PDB entry 5B6E | X-ray diffraction, 1.80 A resolution | chains A and B

Chain A (and B):
Protein: CMP 5-hydroxymethylase
Source organism: Streptomyces rimofaciens
Notes: chain B of this document is another copy of the same molecule, construct and numbering; everything in this record applies to it too
UniProt: B4Y380 (B4Y380_9ACTN); residue numbers follow UniProt; this construct covers 5-329
Sequence (325 residues; row label = number of the first residue in the row):
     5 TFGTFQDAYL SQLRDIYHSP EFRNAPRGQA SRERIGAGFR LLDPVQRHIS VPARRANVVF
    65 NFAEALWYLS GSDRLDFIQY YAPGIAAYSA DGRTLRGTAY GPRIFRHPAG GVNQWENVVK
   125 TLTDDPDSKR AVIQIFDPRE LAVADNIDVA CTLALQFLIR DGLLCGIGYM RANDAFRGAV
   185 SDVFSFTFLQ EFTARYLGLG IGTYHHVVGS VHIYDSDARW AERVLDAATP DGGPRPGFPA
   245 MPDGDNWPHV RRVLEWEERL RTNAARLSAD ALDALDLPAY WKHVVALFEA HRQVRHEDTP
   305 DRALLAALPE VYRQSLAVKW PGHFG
Not modelled in the structure: 233-238 (chain B: 233-239)
Ligand contacts: 5-hydroxymethylcytidine 5'-monophosphate (5HM; 5-(hydroxymethyl)cytidine 5'-(dihydrogen phosphate)): Arg-31, Tyr-92, Thr-102, Tyr-104, Asp-152, Val-153, Cys-155, Met-174, Arg-175, Ala-176, Asn-177, Asp-178, Gly-182, Asp-186, His-216, Tyr-218
From the paper describing this entry:
  - specificity-determining residues: Ala-176
  - catalytic residues: Glu-68, Cys-155 (by similarity / conservation)
  - specificity-determining residues: Asp-186 (by similarity / conservation)

Interface between chain A and chain B:
Residue-residue contacts (90):
  Phe-26(A) / Arg-164(B)
  Phe-26(A) / Asp-165(B)
  Asn-28(A) / Asp-131(B)
  Asn-28(A) / Arg-164(B)
  Ala-29(A) / Asp-131(B)  hydrogen bond (backbone-side chain)
  Pro-30(A) / Asp-129(B)
  Pro-30(A) / Asp-131(B)
  Pro-30(A) / Lys-133(B)
  Arg-31(A) / Asp-129(B)  hydrogen bond (backbone-side chain)
  Arg-31(A) / Arg-134(B)
  Glu-37(A) / Arg-164(B)  salt bridge
  Ile-39(A) / Ile-171(B)  hydrophobic
  Ile-39(A) / His-209(B)
  Gly-40(A) / His-209(B)
  His-111(A) / Pro-142(B)
  Ala-113(A) / Ala-113(B)  hydrophobic
  Ala-113(A) / Pro-142(B)  hydrophobic
  Ala-113(A) / Arg-143(B)
  Val-116(A) / Pro-142(B)
  Val-116(A) / Arg-143(B)
  Gln-118(A) / Pro-142(B)
  Asn-121(A) / Ala-146(B)
  Thr-125(A) / Leu-145(B)
  Asp-129(A) / Pro-30(B)
  Asp-129(A) / Arg-31(B)  hydrogen bond (side chain-backbone)
  Asp-131(A) / Asn-28(B)
  Asp-131(A) / Ala-29(B)  hydrogen bond (side chain-backbone)
  Asp-131(A) / Pro-30(B)
  Lys-133(A) / Pro-30(B)
  Lys-133(A) / Arg-175(B)  hydrogen bond (backbone-side chain)
  Lys-133(A) / Ser-214(B)
  Lys-133(A) / His-216(B)  hydrogen bond
  Lys-133(A) / Tyr-218(B)  hydrogen bond
  Arg-134(A) / Arg-31(B)
  Arg-134(A) / Leu-145(B)
  Arg-134(A) / Asn-150(B)  hydrogen bond (side chain-backbone)
  Arg-134(A) / Ile-151(B)
  Arg-134(A) / Val-153(B)
  Arg-134(A) / Arg-175(B)
  Val-136(A) / Phe-140(B)  hydrophobic
  Val-136(A) / Leu-145(B)
  Val-136(A) / Leu-157(B)  hydrophobic
  Val-136(A) / Arg-175(B)
  Gln-138(A) / Gln-138(B)  hydrogen bond
  Gln-138(A) / Phe-140(B)
  Phe-140(A) / Val-136(B)  hydrophobic
  Phe-140(A) / Gln-138(B)
  Asp-141(A) / Gln-138(B)  hydrogen bond (backbone-side chain)
  Pro-142(A) / His-111(B)
  Pro-142(A) / Ala-113(B)
  Pro-142(A) / Val-116(B)
  Pro-142(A) / Gln-118(B)
  Pro-142(A) / Gln-138(B)
  Arg-143(A) / Ala-113(B)
  Arg-143(A) / Gly-114(B)
  Arg-143(A) / Val-116(B)
  Leu-145(A) / Arg-134(B)
  Leu-145(A) / Val-136(B)
  Asn-150(A) / Arg-134(B)  hydrogen bond (backbone-side chain)
  Ile-151(A) / Arg-134(B)
  Asp-152(A) / Arg-134(B)
  Val-153(A) / Arg-134(B)
  Leu-157(A) / Val-136(B)  hydrophobic
  Leu-157(A) / Tyr-173(B)  hydrophobic
  Gln-160(A) / Arg-175(B)  hydrogen bond (side chain-backbone)
  Gln-160(A) / Gly-213(B)
  Arg-164(A) / Phe-26(B)
  Arg-164(A) / Asn-28(B)
  Arg-164(A) / Glu-37(B)  salt bridge
  Asp-165(A) / Phe-26(B)
  Ile-171(A) / Gly-213(B)
  Tyr-173(A) / Leu-157(B)  hydrophobic
  Tyr-173(A) / Met-174(B)  hydrogen bond (side chain-backbone)
  Tyr-173(A) / Arg-175(B)
  Tyr-173(A) / Gly-213(B)  hydrogen bond (side chain-backbone)
  Met-174(A) / Tyr-173(B)  hydrogen bond (backbone-side chain)
  Arg-175(A) / Lys-133(B)  hydrogen bond (side chain-backbone)
  Arg-175(A) / Arg-134(B)
  Arg-175(A) / Val-136(B)
  Arg-175(A) / Gln-160(B)  hydrogen bond (backbone-side chain)
  Arg-175(A) / Tyr-173(B)
  Ala-176(A) / Lys-133(B)
  His-209(A) / Ile-39(B)
  Val-211(A) / Val-211(B)  hydrophobic
  Gly-213(A) / Gln-160(B)
  Gly-213(A) / Ile-171(B)
  Gly-213(A) / Tyr-173(B)  hydrogen bond (backbone-side chain)
  Ser-214(A) / Lys-133(B)
  His-216(A) / Lys-133(B)  hydrogen bond
  Tyr-218(A) / Lys-133(B)  hydrogen bond
Interface residues without a listed pair, chain A (52 interface residues in all): Gly-114, Val-122, Ser-132, Ala-135, Ala-146, Ala-158, Leu-162, Val-212
Interface residues without a listed pair, chain B (51 interface residues in all): Gly-40, Asn-121, Val-122, Thr-125, Ser-132, Asp-141, Asp-152, Ala-158, Leu-162, Ala-176, Val-212

Overview:
The interface between chain A and chain B involves 52 residues on one side and 51 on the other, with 20
hydrogen bonds and 2 salt bridges. Polar pairs include Glu-37(A)/Arg-164(B), Ala-29(A)/Asp-131(B) and
Arg-31(A)/Asp-129(B). Ligands of chain A: 5-hydroxymethylcytidine 5'-monophosphate. The paper reports
catalytic residues Glu-68(A) and Cys-155(A); specificity determinants Ala-176(A) and Asp-186(A).
Both chains are CMP 5-hydroxymethylase (Streptomyces rimofaciens). Entry 5B6E (Crystal Structure of cytidine
monophosphate hydroxymethylase MilA with hmCMP) was determined by X-ray diffraction (same publication as 5JP9
and 5B6D).
